7NYH - chains J and K of the 7 polymer chains in the assembly; structure by electron microscopy, 3.60 A resolution.

# Chain J
Molecule: NADH-quinone oxidoreductase subunit J
From: Escherichia coli B
Notes: EC 7.1.1.-
Reference sequence: P0AFE0 (NUOJ_ECOLI); numbering as in UniProt (aligned over 1-184)
Sequence (184 residues; each row starts with the number of its first residue):
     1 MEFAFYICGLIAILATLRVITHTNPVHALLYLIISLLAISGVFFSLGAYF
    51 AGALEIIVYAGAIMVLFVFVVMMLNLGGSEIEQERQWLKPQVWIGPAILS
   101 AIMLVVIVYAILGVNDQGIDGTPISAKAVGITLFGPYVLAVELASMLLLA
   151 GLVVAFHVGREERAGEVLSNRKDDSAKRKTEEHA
Not modelled in the structure: 165-184
What the authors report for this chain:
  - catalytic residues: Glu55 (proposed by the authors, not directly observed)

# Chain K
Molecule: NADH-quinone oxidoreductase subunit K
From: Escherichia coli B
Notes: EC 7.1.1.2
Reference sequence: F4VE45 (F4VE45_ECOLX); numbering as in UniProt (aligned over 1-100)
Sequence (100 residues; numbered 1 to 100; the number before each row is that of its first residue):
     1 MIPLQHGLILAAILFVLGLTGLVIRRNLLFMLIGLEIMINASALAFVVAG
    51 SYWGQTDGQVMYILAISLAAAEASIGLALLLQLHRRRQNLNIDSVSEMRG
What the authors report for this chain:
  - catalytic residues: Glu36, Glu72 (proposed by the authors, not directly observed)

# Interface between chain J and chain K
Pairs across the interface - 91 pairs, chain J then chain K:
  Met1(J) - Met1(K)
  Glu2(J) - Met1(K)  hydrogen bond (side chain-backbone)
  Phe5(J) - Ile2(K)  hydrophobic
  Phe5(J) - Gly7(K)
  Tyr6(J) - Ile2(K)  hydrophobic
  Gly9(J) - Leu10(K)
  Ile13(J) - Leu10(K)  hydrophobic
  Ile13(J) - Leu17(K)
  Thr16(J) - Leu17(K)
  Thr16(J) - Ile37(K)
  Leu17(J) - Leu17(K)  hydrophobic
  Val19(J) - Ile37(K)  hydrophobic
  Ile20(J) - Leu17(K)
  Ile20(J) - Gly21(K)
  Thr23(J) - Phe30(K)
  Leu32(J) - Ile33(K)  hydrophobic
  Leu32(J) - Ile37(K)  hydrophobic
  Ile39(J) - Leu14(K)  hydrophobic
  Ile39(J) - Asn40(K)
  Val42(J) - Leu44(K)  hydrophobic
  Phe43(J) - Leu44(K)  hydrophobic
  Phe43(J) - Val47(K)  hydrophobic
  Phe43(J) - Tyr62(K)
  Leu46(J) - Val48(K)  hydrophobic
  Leu46(J) - Ser51(K)
  Ala48(J) - Val47(K)  hydrophobic
  Ala48(J) - Gln59(K)
  Leu54(J) - Tyr62(K)  hydrophobic
  Leu54(J) - Ile63(K)  hydrophobic
  Leu54(J) - Ile66(K)  hydrophobic
  Glu55(J) - Asn40(K)  hydrogen bond
  Glu55(J) - Tyr62(K)  hydrogen bond
  Val58(J) - Ile66(K)  hydrophobic
  Tyr59(J) - Glu36(K)  hydrogen bond (side chain-backbone)
  Tyr59(J) - Asn40(K)
  Ile63(J) - Ala70(K)  hydrophobic
  Ile63(J) - Ala73(K)  hydrophobic
  Leu66(J) - Leu77(K)
  Phe67(J) - Ile33(K)  hydrophobic
  Phe67(J) - Glu36(K)
  Phe67(J) - Ala73(K)  hydrophobic
  Phe67(J) - Leu77(K)  hydrophobic
  Val70(J) - Leu77(K)  hydrophobic
  Val71(J) - Leu29(K)  hydrophobic
  Leu74(J) - His84(K)
  Leu74(J) - Leu90(K)  hydrophobic
  Glu84(J) - Arg25(K)  salt bridge
  Arg85(J) - Arg25(K)
  Trp87(J) - Ile24(K)
  Trp87(J) - Arg26(K)
  Leu88(J) - Arg25(K)
  Trp93(J) - Ile24(K)
  Ser100(J) - Val16(K)
  Ser100(J) - Thr20(K)  hydrogen bond
  Met103(J) - Val16(K)  hydrophobic
  Ile107(J) - Ala12(K)  hydrophobic
  Ile111(J) - Gln5(K)
  Ile111(J) - Leu8(K)  hydrophobic
  Val114(J) - Gln5(K)  hydrogen bond (backbone-side chain)
  Asn115(J) - Gln5(K)  hydrogen bond (backbone-side chain)
  Asp116(J) - Pro3(K)
  Asp116(J) - Gln5(K)
  Gln117(J) - Tyr52(K)  hydrogen bond (backbone-side chain)
  Gly118(J) - Met1(K)
  Gly118(J) - Pro3(K)
  Ile119(J) - Met1(K)
  Ile119(J) - Ile2(K)
  Ile119(J) - Ser51(K)
  Ile119(J) - Tyr52(K)
  Thr122(J) - Ser51(K)
  Ile124(J) - Gln55(K)
  Ile124(J) - Thr56(K)
  Ile124(J) - Gln59(K)
  Val129(J) - Thr56(K)
  Val129(J) - Gln59(K)
  Thr132(J) - Thr56(K)  hydrogen bond
  Leu133(J) - Val60(K)
  Leu133(J) - Ile63(K)  hydrophobic
  Tyr137(J) - Asp57(K)  hydrogen bond
  Tyr137(J) - Val60(K)
  Ala140(J) - Leu64(K)  hydrophobic
  Ala144(J) - Leu64(K)  hydrophobic
  Leu147(J) - Ala71(K)
  Leu148(J) - Ser67(K)
  Val154(J) - Ile75(K)  hydrophobic
  Ala155(J) - Ser74(K)
  Val158(J) - Ala78(K)
  Val158(J) - Leu79(K)
  Val158(J) - Gln82(K)
  Arg160(J) - Arg85(K)  hydrogen bond (backbone-side chain)
  Glu162(J) - Arg85(K)  salt bridge
Interface residues without a listed pair, chain J (76 interface residues in all): Ala12, His22, Pro25, Ala28, Leu29, Leu36, Phe50, Ala51, Met64, Met73, Leu76, Glu80, Pro96, Leu104, Val108, Asp120, Ala128, Gly151, Gly159
Interface residues without a listed pair, chain K (60 interface residues in all): Leu4, His6, Ile9, Ile13, Leu19, Asn27, Leu32, Leu68, Ala69, Leu81, Asn89

# Overview
76 residues of chain J face 60 of chain K across their interface, with 11 hydrogen bonds and 2 salt bridges.
Polar pairs include Glu84(J)-Arg25(K), Glu162(J)-Arg85(K) and Glu2(J)-Met1(K). The paper reports catalytic
residues Glu55(J) and Glu36(K) among others.
Here chain J is NADH-quinone oxidoreductase subunit J and chain K is NADH-quinone oxidoreductase subunit K,
both from Escherichia coli B. Entry 7NYH (Respiratory complex I from Escherichia coli - focused refinement of
membrane arm) was determined by electron microscopy.
